PDB entry 9NF0 | electron microscopy, 3.06 A resolution | chains A and C of the 8 polymer chains in the assembly

# Chain A
Molecule: Sulfhydrogenase 1 subunit delta
Organism: Pyrococcus furiosus
Notes: EC 1.12.1.3
UniProtKB: E7FHU4 (HYD1D_PYRFU); residues 1-261 here = UniProt positions 1-261
Chain sequence (261 residues; numbered 1 to 261; the number before each row is that of its first residue):
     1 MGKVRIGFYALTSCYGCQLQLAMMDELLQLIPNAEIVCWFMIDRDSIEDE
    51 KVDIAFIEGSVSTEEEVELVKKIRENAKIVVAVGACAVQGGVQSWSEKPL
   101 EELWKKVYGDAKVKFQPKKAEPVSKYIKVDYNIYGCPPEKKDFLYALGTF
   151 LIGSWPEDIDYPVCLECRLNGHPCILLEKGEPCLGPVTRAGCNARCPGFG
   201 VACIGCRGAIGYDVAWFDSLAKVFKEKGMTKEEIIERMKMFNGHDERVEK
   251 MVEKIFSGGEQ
Not modelled in the structure: 1-2, 258-261
Ion coordination: 4Fe-4S cluster Fe site 1: Cys14, Cys17, Cys86, Cys136 (shared with 1 residue of chain D); 4Fe-4S cluster Fe site 2: Cys164, Cys167, Cys174, Cys183; 4Fe-4S cluster Fe site 3: Cys192, Cys196, Cys203, Cys206
Small-molecule neighbours:
  - 4Fe-4S cluster (SF4), molecule 1: Ser13, Cys14, Tyr15, Gly16, Cys17, Glu58, Gly84, Ala85, Cys86, Gly135, Cys136, Pro137
  - 4Fe-4S cluster (SF4), molecule 2: Val163, Thr188, Cys192, Arg195, Cys196, Pro197, Cys203, Ile204, Gly205, Cys206, Arg207
  - 4Fe-4S cluster (SF4), molecule 3: Val163, Cys164, Cys167, Arg168, Pro173, Cys174, Ile175, Leu176, Cys183, Gly185, Pro186, Pro197

# Chain C
Molecule: Sulfhydrogenase 1 subunit gamma
Organism: Pyrococcus furiosus
Notes: EC 1.12.98.4
UniProtKB: Q8U2E4 (HYD1G_PYRFU); numbering as in UniProt (aligned over 1-292)
Chain sequence (292 residues; row label = number of the first residue in the row):
     1 MMLPKEIMMPNDNPYALHRVKVLKVYSLTETEKLFLFRFEDPELAEKWTF
    51 KPGQFVQLTIPGVGEVPISICSSPMRKGFFELCIRKAGRVTTVVHRLKPG
   101 DTVLVRGPYGNGFPVDEWEGMDLLLIAAGLGTAPLRSVFLYAMDNRWKYG
   151 NITFINTARYGKDLLFYKELEAMKDLAEAENVKIIQSVTRDPNWPGLKGR
   201 PQQFIVEANTNPKNTAVAICGPPRMYKSVFEALINYGYRPENIFVTLERR
   251 MKCGIGKCGHCNVGTSTSWKYICKDGPVFTYFDIVSTPGLLD
UniProt features mapped onto this chain:
  - binding site ([2Fe-2S] cluster): Cys253, Cys258, Cys261, Cys273
Ion coordination: 2Fe-2S cluster Fe: Cys253, Cys258, Cys261, Cys273
Small-molecule neighbours:
  - FAD (flavin-adenine dinucleotide): Phe55, Glu65, Val66, Pro67, Ile68, Ser69, Cys83, Ile84, Arg85, Ala87, Gly88, Arg89, Val90, Thr91, Leu130, Ala133, Glu248, Arg249, Arg250, Met251, Lys252, Pro277
  - 2Fe-2S cluster (FES): Met251, Lys252, Cys253, Gly254, Gly256, Lys257, Cys258, Gly259, His260, Cys261, Tyr271, Cys273
  - NADP (NAP; NADP nicotinamide-adenine-dinucleotide phosphate): Ser69, Arg85, Ala128, Gly129, Leu130, Gly131, Thr132, Ala133, Pro134, Ala158, Arg159, Thr189, Arg190, Arg200, Pro201, Gln202, Cys220, Gly221, Pro222, Arg224, Met225, Ser228, Thr246, Glu248

# Chain A / chain C interface
Contacting residue pairs - 10 pairs, chain A then chain C:
  Tyr145(A) - Arg89(C)
  Thr149(A) - Arg89(C)
  Ile152(A) - Pro61(C)
  Ile152(A) - Gly62(C)
  Ile152(A) - Val63(C)  hydrophobic
  Gly153(A) - Arg96(C)  hydrogen bond (backbone-side chain)
  Ser154(A) - Arg89(C)
  Trp155(A) - Arg89(C)  hydrogen bond (backbone-side chain)
  Trp155(A) - Thr92(C)
  Glu157(A) - Arg89(C)  salt bridge
Also at the interface, not in a pair above, chain C (8 interface residues in all): Gly88, Val93

# Overview
Chain A and chain C form an interface of 7 and 8 residues respectively, with 2 hydrogen bonds and 1 salt
bridge. Among the polar pairs are Glu157(A)-Arg89(C), Gly153(A)-Arg96(C) and Trp155(A)-Arg89(C). Ligands of
chain A: 3 copies of 4Fe-4S cluster.
Chain A is Sulfhydrogenase 1 subunit delta and chain C is Sulfhydrogenase 1 subunit gamma, both from
Pyrococcus furiosus; the structure, Structure of the NADPH-bound Pyrococcus furiosus SHI complex, was
determined by electron microscopy together with 9E15, 9E1J and 9NEZ from the same study.
